8V9K - chains A and P of the 59 polymer chains in the assembly; structure by electron microscopy, 3.10 A resolution.

# Chain A
Molecule: 23S Ribosomal RNA
From: Mycolicibacterium smegmatis MC2 155
Sequence (3164 nucleotides; row label = number of the first residue in the row; numbers below 1 keep their minus sign (U-2 is residue -2)):
    -2 UUGUAAGUGU UUAAGGGCGC AUGGUGGAUG CCUUGGCACU GGGAGCCGAU GAAGGACGUA
    58 GGAGGCUGCG AUAAGCCUCG GGGAGCUGUC AACCGAGCGU UGAUCCGAGG AUGUCCGAAU
   118 GGGGAAACCC GGCACGAGUG AUGUCGUGUC ACCAGGCGCU GAAUAUAUAG GCGUCUGGGG
   178 GGAACGCGGG GAAGUGAAAC AUCUCAGUAC CCGUAGGAAG AGAAAACAAA AUGUGAUUCC
   238 GUGAGUAGUG GCGAGCGAAA GCGGAGGAUG GCUAAACCGU AUGCAUGUGA UACCGGGUAG
   298 GGGUUGUGUG UGCGGGGUUG UGGGACCUAU CUUUCCGGCU CUACCUGGCU GGAGGGCAGU
   358 GAGAAAAUGU UGUGGUUAGC GGAAAUGGCU UGGGAUGGCC UGCCGUAGAC GGUGAGAGCC
   418 CGGUACGUGA AAACCCGACG UCUGUCUUGA UGGUGUUCCC GAGUAGCAGC GGGCCCGUGG
   478 AAUCUGCUGU GAAUCUGCCG GGACCACCCG GUAAGCCUGA AUACUUCCCA GUGACCGAUA
   538 GCGGAUUAGU ACCGUGAGGG AAUGGUGAAA AGUACCCCGG GAGGGGAGUG AAAGAGUACC
   598 UGAAACCGUG CGCUUACAAU CCGUCAGAGC CCUCGACGUG UCGUGGGGUG AUGGCGUGCC
   658 UUUUGAAGAA UGAGCCUGCG AGUCAGGGAC AUGUCGCGAG GUUAACCCGG GUGGGGUAGC
   718 CGCAGCGAAA GCGAGUCUGA AUAGGGCGUA UCCACACAAG AGUGUGUGGU GUAGUGGUGU
   778 GUUCUGGACC CGAAGCGGAG UGAUCUACCC AUGGCCAGGG UGAAGCGCGG GUAAGACCGC
   838 GUGGAGGCCC GAACCCACUU AGGUUGAAGA CUGAGGGGAU GAGCUGUGGG UAGGGGUGAA
   898 AGGCCAAUCA AACUCCGUGA UAGCUGGUUC UCCCCGAAAU GCAUUUAGGU GCAGCGUCGC
   958 AUGUUUCUUG CCGGAGGUAG AGCUACUGGA UGGCCGAUGG GCCCCACAGG GUUACUGACG
  1018 UCAGCCAAAC UCCGAAUGCC GGUAAGUCCA AGAGUGCGGC AGUGGGACGG CGGGGGAUAA
  1078 GCUCCGUGCG UCGAGAGGGA AACAGCCCAG AUCGCCGGCU AAGGCCCCUA AGCGUGUGCU
  1138 AAGUGGAAAA GGAUGUGCAG UCGCGAAGAC AACCAGGAGG UUGGCUUAGA AGCAGCCACC
  1198 CUUGAAAGAG UGCGUAAUAG CUCACUGGUC AAGUGAUUGU GCGCCGAUAA UGUAGCGGGG
  1258 CUCAAGCACA CCGCCGAAGC CGCGGCAGCC AACGUGUUGG CUGGGUAGGG GAGCGUCCUG
  1318 CAUCCGGUGA AGCCGCCGAG UGAUCGAGUG GUGGAGGGUG UGGGAGUGAG AAUGCAGGCA
  1378 UGAGUAGCGA UUAGGCAAGU GAGAACCUUG CCCGCCGAAA GACCAAGGGU UCCUGGGCCA
  1438 GGCCAGUCCG CCCAGGGUGA GUCGGGACCU AAGGCGAGGC CGACAGGCGU AGUCGAUGGA
  1498 CAACGGGUUG AUAUUCCCGU ACCCGUGUAU GUGCGUCCAU GAUGAAUCAG CGGUACUAAC
  1558 CAUCCAAAAC CACCGUGACC GCACCUUUCG GGGUGUGGCG UUGGUGGGGC UGCAUGGGAC
  1618 CUUCGUUGGU AGUAGUCAAG CGAUGGGGUG ACGCAGGAAG GUAGCCGUAC CGGUCAGUGG
  1678 UAAUACCGGG GUAAGCCUGU AGGGAGUCAG AUAGGUAAAU CCGUCUGGCA UAUAUCCUGA
  1738 GAGGUGAUGC AUAGCCGAGU GAGGCGAAUU CGGUGAUCCU AUGCUGCCGA GAAAAGCCUC
  1798 UAGCGAGGAC AUACACGGCC CGUACCCCAA ACCAACACAG GUGGUCAGGU AGAGAAUACU
  1858 AAGGCGUACG AGUGAACUAU GGUUAAGGAA CUCGGCAAAA UGCCCCCGUA ACUUCGGGAG
  1918 AAGGGGGACC CACAUGGCGU GUAAGCCUUU ACGGCCCAAG CGUGAGUGGG UGGCACAAAC
  1978 CAGUGAGAAG CGACUGUUUA CUAAAAACAC AGGUCCGUGC GAAGUCGCAA GACGAUGUAU
  2038 ACGGACUGAC GCCUGCCCGG UGCUGGAAGG UUAAGAGGAC CCGUUAACUC CCUUUGGGGG
  2098 UGAAGCGGAG AAUUUAAGCC CCAGUAAACG GCGGUGGUAA CUAUAACCAU CCUAAGGUAG
  2158 CGAAAUUCCU UGUCGGGUAA GUUCCGACCU GCACGAAUGG CGUAACGACU UCUCAACUGU
  2218 CUCAACCAUA GACUCGGCGA AAUUGCACUA CGAGUAAAGA UGCUCGUUAC GCGCGGCAGG
  2278 ACGAAAAGAC CCCGGGACCU UCACUACAAC UUGGUAUUGG UGCUCGAUAC GGUUUGUGUA
  2338 GGAUAGGUGG GAGACUGUGA AGCUCACACG CCAGUGUGGG UGGAGUCGUU GUUGAAAUAC
  2398 CACUCUGAUC GUAUUGGGCC UCUAACCUCG GACCGUAUAU CCGGUUCAGG GACAGUGCCU
  2458 GGUGGGUAGU UUAACUGGGG CGGUUGCCUC CUAAAAUGUA ACGGAGGCGC CCAAAGGUUC
  2518 CCUCAACCUG GACGGCAAUC AGGUGUUGAG UGUAAGUGCA CAAGGGAGCU UGACUGCGAG
  2578 ACGGACAUGU CGAGCAGGGA CGAAAGUCGG GACUAGUGAU CCGGCACCUC UGAGUGGAAG
  2638 GGGUGUCGCU CAACGGAUAA AAGGUACCCC GGGGAUAACA GGCUGAUCUU CCCCAAGAGU
  2698 CCAUAUCGAC GGGAUGGUUU GGCACCUCGA UGUCGGCUCG UCGCAUCCUG GGGCUGGAGC
  2758 AGGUCCCAAG GGUUGGGCUG UUCGCCCAUU AAAGCGGCAC GCGAGCUGGG UUUAGAACGU
  2818 CGUGAGACAG UUCGGUCUCU AUCCGCCGCG CGCGUCAGAA GCUUGAGGAA ACCUGUCCCU
  2878 AGUACGAGAG GACCGGGACG GACGAACCUC UGGUAUACCA GUUGUCCCAC CAGGGGCACG
  2938 GCUGGAUAGC CACGUUCGGA CAGGAUAACC GCUGAAAGCA UCUAAGCGGG AAACCUCUUC
  2998 CAAGACCAGG CUUCUCACCC UCUAGGAGGG AUAAGGCCCC CCGCAGACCA CGGGAUUGAU
  3058 AGACCAGACC UGGAAGCCUA GUAAUAGGUG CAGGGAACUG GCACUAACCG GCCGAAAACU
  3118 UACAACACCC CAUAAUCGUU GUAAGAAGAA AACAUUGACG CACC
Not modelled in the structure: -2 to 1, 1567-1604, 3121-3161

# Chain P
Name: 50S ribosomal protein L17
From: Mycolicibacterium smegmatis MC2 155
UniProtKB: A0QSL9 (RL17_MYCS2); residue numbers follow UniProt; this construct covers 1-199
Amino-acid sequence (199 residues; numbered 1 to 199; the number before each row is that of its first residue):
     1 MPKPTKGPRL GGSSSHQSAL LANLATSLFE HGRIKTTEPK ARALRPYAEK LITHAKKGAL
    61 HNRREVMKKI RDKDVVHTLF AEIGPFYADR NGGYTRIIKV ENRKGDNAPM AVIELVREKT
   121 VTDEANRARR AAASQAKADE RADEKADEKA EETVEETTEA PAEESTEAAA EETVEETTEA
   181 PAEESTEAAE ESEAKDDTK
Not modelled in the structure: 1, 120-199

# Interface between chain A and chain P
Contacting residue pairs (110; chain A residue first):
  A1390(A) with His16(P), hydrogen bond to the base
  G1391(A) with His16(P), hydrogen bond to the sugar; Asn23(P), base contact
  G1392(A) with Leu20(P), sugar contact; Leu24(P), sugar contact
  C1393(A) with Ser27(P), sugar contact; Ile34(P), phosphate contact; Lys35(P), phosphate contact; Thr36(P), sugar contact
  A1394(A) with His31(P), sugar contact; Ile34(P), phosphate contact; Lys35(P), hydrogen bond to the phosphate
  G1400(A) with Lys104(P), phosphate contact
  A1401(A) with Lys104(P), phosphate contact
  A1402(A) with Arg103(P), hydrogen bond to the sugar; Lys104(P), phosphate contact; Gly105(P), hydrogen bond to the phosphate; Asp106(P), base contact
  C1409(A) with Asn23(P), hydrogen bond to the base
  C1410(A) with Ala19(P), sugar contact; Asn23(P), sugar contact; Arg71(P), salt bridge to the phosphate
  G1674(A) with Lys73(P), salt bridge to the phosphate; Asp74(P), hydrogen bond to the base; His77(P), stacking on the base
  U1675(A) with Leu60(P), base contact; Arg63(P), sugar contact; Arg64(P), hydrogen bond to the base; Met67(P), base contact; Lys73(P), hydrogen bond to the base
  G1676(A) with Leu60(P), sugar contact; Arg64(P), hydrogen bond to the base
  G1867(A) with Asp106(P), hydrogen bond to the sugar
  A1868(A) with Thr37(P), phosphate contact; Arg103(P), sugar contact; Asp106(P), sugar contact; Ala108(P), sugar contact
  G1869(A) with Leu10(P), phosphate contact; Pro39(P), phosphate contact; Lys40(P), salt bridge to the phosphate
  U1870(A) with Pro8(P), base contact
  G1871(A) with Lys6(P), sugar contact; Gly7(P), sugar contact
  A2225(A) with Arg9(P), salt bridge to the phosphate
  U2226(A) with Pro8(P), phosphate contact; Arg9(P), hydrogen bond to the phosphate; Gly12(P), phosphate contact
  C2232(A) with Asn107(P), hydrogen bond to the sugar
  G2233(A) with Asn107(P), sugar contact
  U2913(A) with Arg9(P), sugar contact; Ser14(P), hydrogen bond to the sugar
  A2914(A) with Pro2(P), base contact; Pro4(P), base contact; Thr5(P), hydrogen bond to the base; Arg9(P), salt bridge to the phosphate; Ser14(P), phosphate contact; Gln17(P), base contact; Leu21(P), base contact; Tyr47(P), base contact
  C2925(A) with Lys73(P), sugar contact
  A2926(A) with Lys73(P), salt bridge to the phosphate
  A2929(A) with Arg64(P), base contact
  G2930(A) with Arg64(P), sugar contact
  G2931(A) with Lys68(P), sugar contact
  G2932(A) with Lys68(P), phosphate contact; Arg71(P), sugar contact
  G2933(A) with Arg71(P), sugar contact
  C2934(A) with Ser15(P), phosphate contact
  C3037(A) with Lys99(P), phosphate contact
  C3038(A) with Arg42(P), salt bridge to the phosphate; Lys99(P), salt bridge to the phosphate
  C3039(A) with Arg42(P), salt bridge to the phosphate
  C3041(A) with Lys6(P), salt bridge to the phosphate
  A3042(A) with Lys6(P), base contact
  G3043(A) with Lys6(P), hydrogen bond to the base
  A3058(A) with Arg45(P), base contact
  G3059(A) with Pro46(P), sugar contact; Gly93(P), base contact
  A3060(A) with Glu49(P), hydrogen bond to the sugar; Lys50(P), salt bridge to the phosphate; Asn91(P), base contact; Gly92(P), sugar contact; Gly93(P), sugar contact; Tyr94(P), sugar contact
  C3061(A) with Lys50(P), salt bridge to the phosphate; Thr53(P), hydrogen bond to the phosphate; Asn91(P), sugar contact
  C3062(A) with Lys57(P), salt bridge to the phosphate
  A3071(A) with His61(P), hydrogen bond to the base
  A3072(A) with Arg64(P), hydrogen bond to the phosphate
  G3073(A) with Arg64(P), salt bridge to the phosphate
  G3090(A) with His61(P), hydrogen bond to the sugar
  G3091(A) with Glu65(P), sugar contact
  G3092(A) with His54(P), salt bridge to the phosphate
  A3093(A) with Pro2(P), sugar contact; Lys3(P), sugar contact; Pro4(P), base contact; Lys50(P), salt bridge to the phosphate
  A3094(A) with Pro4(P), base contact
  C3101(A) with Arg90(P), hydrogen bond to the phosphate; Asn91(P), sugar contact; Gly92(P), hydrogen bond to the sugar; Gly93(P), hydrogen bond to the base
  U3102(A) with Arg45(P), hydrogen bond to the base; Arg90(P), salt bridge to the phosphate; Gly93(P), sugar contact; Thr95(P), hydrogen bond to the sugar; Arg96(P), sugar contact; Glu118(P), phosphate contact
  A3103(A) with Arg96(P), salt bridge to the phosphate
Interface residues without a listed pair, chain A (58 interface residues in all): G1411, A1673, A2227, G3040
Interface residues without a listed pair, chain P (66 interface residues in all): Ser13, Arg33, Pro109, Val116

# In short
58 residues of chain A face 66 of chain P across their interface; the contacts include 26 hydrogen bonds, 18
salt bridges and 1 aromatic stacking contact. Polar pairs include A1390(A)-His16(P), C1409(A)-Asn23(P) and
G1674(A)-Asp74(P).
Here chain A is 23S Ribosomal RNA and chain P is 50S ribosomal protein L17, both from Mycolicibacterium
smegmatis MC2 155. Entry 8V9K (Cryo-EM structure of the Mycobacterium smegmatis 70S ribosome in complex with
hibernation factor Rv2629 (Balon) (Structure ...) was determined by electron microscopy together with 8V9J and
8V9L from the same study.
